PDB entry 4BHU | X-ray diffraction, 1.91 A resolution | chains F and J of the 10 polymer chains in the assembly

[Chain F (and J)]
Protein: Uncharacterized protein yuab
Source organism: Bacillus subtilis SUBSP. subtilis
Notes: chain J of this document is another copy of the same molecule, construct and numbering; everything in this record applies to it too
UniProtKB: P71014 (YUAB_BACSU); residue numbers follow UniProt; this construct covers 48-172
Chain sequence (130 residues; each row starts with the number of its first residue):
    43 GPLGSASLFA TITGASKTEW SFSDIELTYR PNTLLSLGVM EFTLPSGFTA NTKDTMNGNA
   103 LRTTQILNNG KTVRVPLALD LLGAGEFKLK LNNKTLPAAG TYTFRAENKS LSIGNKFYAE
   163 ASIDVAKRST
Differences from the reference sequence: expression tag (43-47); engineered mutation Mse98 (Leu in P71014)
Modified / non-standard residues: Lys59, Lys130, Lys158 (n-dimethyl-lysine; MLY); Mse82, Mse98 (selenomethionine; parent Met)
Curated features (UniProtKB/Swiss-Prot):
  - mutagenesis: Leu76 (L76D: Partial loss of morphological complexity. Biofilm retains nonwetting, hydrophobic nature; L76K: Forms flat, unwrinkled biofilm. Biofilm retains nonwetting, hydrophobic nature), Leu77 (L77D/K: Forms flat, unwrinkled biofilm. Loss of colony hydrophobicity), Leu79 (L79D/K: Forms flat, unwrinkled biofilm. Loss of colony hydrophobicity)

[How chain F and chain J interact]
Pairs across the interface (9; chain F residue first):
  Leu79(F) with Leu121(J), hydrophobic
  Thr105(F) with Arg116(J)
  Thr106(F) with Arg116(J)
  Leu109(F) with Thr106(J)
  Asn110(F) with Thr106(J)
  Arg116(F) with Arg104(J); Thr106(J)
  Pro118(F) with Pro118(J), hydrophobic; Ala120(J)
Interface residues without a listed pair, chain F (9 interface residues in all): Leu119, Leu153
Interface residues without a listed pair, chain J (9 interface residues in all): Leu79, Val81, Asp122

[In short]
The chain F/chain J interface involves 9 residues from each chain. From UniProt: 3 mutagenesis sites on chain
F.
Both chains are Uncharacterized protein yuab (Bacillus subtilis SUBSP. subtilis). Entry 4BHU (Crystal
structure of BslA - A bacterial hydrophobin) was determined by X-ray diffraction.
